1GT1 - chains A and B; structure by X-ray diffraction, 1.71 A resolution.

[Chain A (and B)]
Protein: Odorant-binding protein
Organism: Bos taurus
Notes: chain B of this document is another copy of the same molecule, construct and numbering; everything in this record applies to it too
Reference sequence: P07435 (OBP_BOVIN); numbering as in UniProt (aligned over 1-159)
Chain sequence (159 residues; row label = number of the first residue in the row):
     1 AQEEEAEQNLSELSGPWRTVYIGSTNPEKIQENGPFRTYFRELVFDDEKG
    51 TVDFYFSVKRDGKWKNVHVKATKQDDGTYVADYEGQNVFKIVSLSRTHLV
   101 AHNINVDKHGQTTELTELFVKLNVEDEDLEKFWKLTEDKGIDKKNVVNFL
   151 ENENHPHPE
Not modelled in the structure: 1 (chain B: 1-2, 159)
Construct notes: conflict Asn154 (Asp in P07435)
Ligand contacts: anthracen-1-ylamine / 2-isobutyl-3-methoxypyrazine: Ile22, Phe36, Thr38, Phe40, Phe54, Phe56, Tyr83, Phe89, Ala101, His102, Asn103, Leu115, Thr116, Glu117, Phe119

[How chain A and chain B interact]
Contacting residue pairs (112; chain A residue first):
  Arg18(A) - Glu153(B)
  Thr19(A) - Phe149(B)
  Thr19(A) - Leu150(B)
  Val20(A) - Val147(B)
  Val20(A) - Asn148(B)
  Val20(A) - Phe149(B)  hydrogen bond (backbone-backbone)
  Val20(A) - Leu150(B)
  Tyr21(A) - Leu129(B)  hydrophobic
  Tyr21(A) - Phe132(B)  hydrophobic
  Tyr21(A) - Val146(B)  hydrophobic
  Tyr21(A) - Val147(B)
  Tyr21(A) - Asn148(B)
  Ile22(A) - Val146(B)
  Ile22(A) - Val147(B)  hydrogen bond (backbone-backbone)
  Ile22(A) - Phe149(B)  hydrophobic
  Gly23(A) - Ile141(B)
  Gly23(A) - Asn145(B)
  Ser24(A) - Ile141(B)
  Ser24(A) - Asn145(B)  hydrogen bond (backbone-backbone)
  Thr25(A) - Lys139(B)
  Thr25(A) - Ile141(B)
  Pro27(A) - Asn145(B)
  Ile30(A) - Asn145(B)
  Ile30(A) - Val147(B)  hydrophobic
  Arg37(A) - Val147(B)
  Arg37(A) - Phe149(B)
  Arg37(A) - Asn152(B)
  Thr38(A) - Phe149(B)
  Tyr39(A) - Phe149(B)  hydrophobic
  Tyr39(A) - Asn152(B)  hydrogen bond
  Tyr39(A) - Glu153(B)
  Ser93(A) - Lys131(B)
  His98(A) - Asp128(B)  salt bridge
  Val100(A) - Leu135(B)  hydrophobic
  Ala101(A) - Leu135(B)
  His102(A) - Lys139(B)
  Glu114(A) - Lys139(B)
  Glu114(A) - Ile141(B)
  Thr116(A) - Phe132(B)
  Thr116(A) - Leu135(B)
  Thr116(A) - Thr136(B)  hydrogen bond
  Thr116(A) - Ile141(B)
  Glu117(A) - Phe132(B)
  Leu118(A) - Leu129(B)  hydrophobic
  Leu118(A) - Phe132(B)  hydrophobic
  Val120(A) - Asn123(B)
  Leu122(A) - Leu122(B)  hydrophobic
  Asn123(A) - His98(B)  hydrogen bond (backbone-side chain)
  Asn123(A) - Val120(B)
  Val124(A) - His98(B)
  Glu125(A) - Thr97(B)
  Glu125(A) - His98(B)
  Asp128(A) - His98(B)  salt bridge
  Leu129(A) - Tyr21(B)  hydrophobic
  Leu129(A) - Leu118(B)  hydrophobic
  Lys131(A) - Val92(B)
  Phe132(A) - Tyr21(B)  hydrophobic
  Phe132(A) - Thr116(B)
  Phe132(A) - Glu117(B)
  Phe132(A) - Leu118(B)  hydrophobic
  Leu135(A) - Val92(B)  hydrophobic
  Leu135(A) - Val100(B)  hydrophobic
  Leu135(A) - Ala101(B)
  Leu135(A) - Thr116(B)
  Thr136(A) - Thr116(B)  hydrogen bond
  Lys139(A) - Thr25(B)
  Lys139(A) - His102(B)
  Lys139(A) - Glu114(B)
  Lys139(A) - Thr116(B)
  Ile141(A) - Gly23(B)
  Ile141(A) - Ser24(B)
  Ile141(A) - Thr25(B)
  Ile141(A) - Glu114(B)
  Ile141(A) - Thr116(B)
  Asn145(A) - Gly23(B)
  Asn145(A) - Ser24(B)  hydrogen bond (backbone-backbone)
  Asn145(A) - Pro27(B)
  Asn145(A) - Ile30(B)
  Val146(A) - Tyr21(B)  hydrophobic
  Val146(A) - Ile22(B)
  Val146(A) - Gly23(B)
  Val147(A) - Val20(B)
  Val147(A) - Tyr21(B)
  Val147(A) - Ile22(B)  hydrogen bond (backbone-backbone)
  Val147(A) - Ile30(B)  hydrophobic
  Val147(A) - Arg37(B)
  Asn148(A) - Val20(B)
  Asn148(A) - Tyr21(B)
  Phe149(A) - Thr19(B)
  Phe149(A) - Val20(B)  hydrogen bond (backbone-backbone)
  Phe149(A) - Ile22(B)  hydrophobic
  Phe149(A) - Arg37(B)
  Phe149(A) - Thr38(B)
  Phe149(A) - Tyr39(B)
  Leu150(A) - Thr19(B)
  Leu150(A) - Val20(B)
  Asn152(A) - Arg37(B)
  Asn152(A) - Tyr39(B)  hydrogen bond
  Asn154(A) - Arg37(B)  hydrogen bond (backbone-side chain)
  Asn154(A) - Tyr39(B)  hydrogen bond (backbone-side chain)
  Asn154(A) - Lys59(B)
  Asn154(A) - Trp64(B)
  His155(A) - Tyr39(B)
  His155(A) - Trp64(B)
  Pro156(A) - Tyr39(B)
  Pro156(A) - Ser57(B)
  Pro156(A) - Trp64(B)  hydrophobic
  His157(A) - Pro156(B)
  His157(A) - His157(B)  hydrogen bond (backbone-backbone)
  Pro158(A) - Asn152(B)
  Pro158(A) - Glu153(B)
  Glu159(A) - His157(B)  hydrogen bond (backbone-side chain)
Interface residues without a listed pair, chain A (52 interface residues in all): Phe36, Val92, Thr97, Trp133
Interface residues without a listed pair, chain B (51 interface residues in all): Arg18, Glu32, Ser93, Val124, Trp133

[Summary]
The interface between chain A and chain B involves 52 residues on one side and 51 on the other, with 15
hydrogen bonds and 2 salt bridges. Among the polar pairs are His98(A)-Asp128(B), Tyr39(A)-Asn152(B) and
Thr116(A)-Thr136(B). Chain A binds anthracen-1-ylamine / 2-isobutyl-3-methoxypyrazine.
Both chains are Odorant-binding protein (Bos taurus). Entry 1GT1 (Complex of Bovine Odorant Binding Protein
with Aminoanthracene and pyrazine) was determined by X-ray diffraction together with 1GT3, 1GT4 and 1GT5 from
the same study.
